3WJC - chains A and B; structure by X-ray diffraction, 2.00 A resolution.

[Chain A (and B)]
Protein: UPF0678 fatty acid-binding protein-like protein At1g79260
Organism: Arabidopsis thaliana
Notes: chain B of this document is another copy of the same molecule, construct and numbering; everything in this record applies to it too
Reference sequence: O64527 (Y1926_ARATH); residue numbers follow UniProt; this construct covers 2-166
Chain sequence (174 residues; numbered -7 to 166; the number before each row is that of its first residue; numbers below 1 keep their minus sign (Met-7 is residue -7)):
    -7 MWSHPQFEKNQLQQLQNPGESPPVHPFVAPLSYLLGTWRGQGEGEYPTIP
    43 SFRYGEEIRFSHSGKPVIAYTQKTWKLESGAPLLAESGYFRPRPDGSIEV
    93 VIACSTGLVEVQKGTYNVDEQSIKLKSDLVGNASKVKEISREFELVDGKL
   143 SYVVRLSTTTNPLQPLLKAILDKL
Not modelled in the structure: -7 to 13
Differences from the reference sequence: expression tag (-7 to 1); engineered mutation Leu75 (Met in O64527), Leu76 (His in O64527), Cys96 (Gln in O64527), Leu148 (Met in O64527), Leu158 (His in O64527)
Covalently attached groups: compound RMD linked to Cys96
Metal / ion sites: barium ion site 1 near Pro86 (its only coordinating residue here); barium ion site 2: Glu112, Glu136, Leu137
Small-molecule neighbours: RMD ([(1,2,5,6-eta)-cyclooctane-1,2,5,6-tetrayl]{(1,2,3,4,5-eta)-1-[2-(2,5-dioxopyrrolidin-1-yl)ethyl]cyclopentadienyl}rhodium): Gln64, Ala77, Glu78, Ser97, Thr98, Val128, Arg133, Tyr144, Leu148, Leu158, Leu159
Swiss-Prot annotation at these positions:
  - motif: Gly28 to Gly34 (GXWXGXG)
  - binding site (heme b): Thr40

[Chain A / chain B interface]
Contacting residue pairs - 45 pairs, chain A then chain B:
  Ser55(A) - Pro74(B)
  Lys57(A) - Pro74(B)  hydrogen bond (side chain-backbone)
  Lys57(A) - Leu75(B)
  Val59(A) - Ser97(B)
  Pro74(A) - Ser55(B)
  Pro74(A) - Lys57(B)  hydrogen bond (backbone-side chain)
  Leu75(A) - Lys57(B)  hydrogen bond (backbone-side chain)
  Ala77(A) - Tyr81(B)
  Ser79(A) - Ser79(B)  hydrogen bond
  Ser79(A) - Tyr81(B)
  Tyr81(A) - Ala77(B)  hydrogen bond (side chain-backbone)
  Tyr81(A) - Glu78(B)  hydrogen bond (side chain-backbone)
  Tyr81(A) - Ser79(B)  hydrogen bond (side chain-backbone)
  Tyr81(A) - Ala95(B)
  Tyr81(A) - Cys96(B)
  Tyr81(A) - Ser97(B)
  Arg83(A) - Ser97(B)  hydrogen bond (side chain-backbone)
  Arg83(A) - Thr98(B)
  Glu91(A) - Asn124(B)
  Val93(A) - Ala95(B)  hydrophobic
  Val93(A) - Cys96(B)
  Val93(A) - Gly99(B)
  Val93(A) - Leu100(B)
  Val93(A) - Val101(B)  hydrophobic
  Ala95(A) - Tyr81(B)
  Ala95(A) - Val93(B)
  Ala95(A) - Ala95(B)
  Ser97(A) - Val59(B)
  Ser97(A) - Tyr81(B)
  Ser97(A) - Arg83(B)  hydrogen bond (backbone-side chain)
  Thr98(A) - Arg83(B)  hydrogen bond (backbone-side chain)
  Gly99(A) - Arg83(B)
  Gly99(A) - Glu91(B)
  Gly99(A) - Val93(B)
  Leu100(A) - Val93(B)
  Val101(A) - Val93(B)  hydrophobic
  Val101(A) - Val101(B)  hydrophobic
  Val101(A) - Glu102(B)
  Val101(A) - Val103(B)  hydrophobic
  Glu102(A) - Val101(B)
  Lys105(A) - Asn124(B)
  Leu121(A) - Leu121(B)  hydrophobic
  Asn124(A) - Glu91(B)  hydrogen bond
  Asn124(A) - Val103(B)
  Asn124(A) - Lys105(B)  hydrogen bond
Also at the interface, not in a pair above, chain A (28 interface residues in all): Tyr62, Glu78, Gly80, Ile94, Cys96, Val103, Gly123
Also at the interface, not in a pair above, chain B (27 interface residues in all): Gly80, Ile94, Gly123

[Summary]
The interface between chain A and chain B involves 28 residues on one side and 27 on the other, with 12
hydrogen bonds. Polar pairs include Lys57(A)-Pro74(B), Leu75(A)-Lys57(B) and Ser79(A)-Ser79(B). Compound RMD
is covalently linked to Cys96(A).
Chain A and chain B are both UPF0678 fatty acid-binding protein-like protein At1g79260 (Arabidopsis thaliana);
the structure, Crystal structure of mutant nitrobindin M75L/H76L/Q96C/M148L/H158L covalently linked with
[Rh(Cp-Mal)(COD)] (NB4-Rh) from Arabidopsis thaliana, was determined by X-ray diffraction together with 3WJB,
3WJD, 3WJE, 3WJF and 3WJG from the same study.
